8E3H - chains 7 and c of the 7 polymer chains in the assembly; structure by electron microscopy, 6.50 A resolution (low resolution: residue-level contacts below are approximate; hydrogen-bond / salt-bridge calls are withheld).

[Chain 7]
Molecule: RNA with 18 nt long spacer
Sequence (35 nucleotides; numbered 1 to 35; the number before each row is that of its first residue):
     1 AUGUUUUUUU UUUUUUUUUU UGAUUUGGUG AGAGG
Disordered / not traced: 10-35

[Chain c]
Molecule: Transcription termination factor Rho
Source organism: Escherichia coli
Notes: EC 3.6.4.-
UniProtKB: A0A0A0GPI6 (A0A0A0GPI6_ECOLX); residues 1-419 here correspond to UniProt positions 25-443 (UniProt number = residue number + 24)
Amino-acid sequence (419 residues; numbered 1 to 419; the number before each row is that of its first residue):
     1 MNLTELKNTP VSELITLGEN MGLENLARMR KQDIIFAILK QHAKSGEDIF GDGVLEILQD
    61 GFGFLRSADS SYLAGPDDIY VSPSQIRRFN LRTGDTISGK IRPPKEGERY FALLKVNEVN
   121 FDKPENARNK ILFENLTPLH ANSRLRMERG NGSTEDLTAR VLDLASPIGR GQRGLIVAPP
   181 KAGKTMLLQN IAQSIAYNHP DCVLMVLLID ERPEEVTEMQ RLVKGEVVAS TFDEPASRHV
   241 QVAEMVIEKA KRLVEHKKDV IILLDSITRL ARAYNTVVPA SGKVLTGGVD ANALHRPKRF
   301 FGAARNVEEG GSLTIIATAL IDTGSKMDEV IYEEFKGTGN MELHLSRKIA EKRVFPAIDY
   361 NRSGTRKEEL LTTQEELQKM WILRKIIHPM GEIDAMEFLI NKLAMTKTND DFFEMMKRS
Disordered / not traced: 418-419
Ion coordination: beryllium trifluoride ion: Lys184 (together with ADP)
Ligand contacts:
  - ADP / beryllium trifluoride, molecule 1: Thr158, Pro179, Pro180, Lys181, Ala182, Gly183, Lys184, Thr185, Met186, Asp265, Leu320, Phe355
  - ADP / beryllium trifluoride, molecule 2: Gly337, Thr365, Arg366, Lys367

[Chain 7 / chain c interface]
Residue-residue contacts (14; chain 7 residue first):
  U2(7) with Gly282(c)
  G3(7) with Lys283(c); Val284(c); Leu285(c); Thr286(c)
  U4(7) with Val284(c); Leu285(c); Thr286(c); Gly287(c); Gly288(c)
  U5(7) with Thr286(c); Gly287(c); Lys326(c)
  U6(7) with Lys326(c)

[Overview]
5 residues of chain 7 and 8 residues of chain c are in contact. Chain c binds ADP / beryllium trifluoride.
Here chain 7 is RNA with 18 nt long spacer and chain c is Transcription termination factor Rho (Escherichia
coli). Entry 8E3H (Escherichia coli Rho-dependent transcription pre-termination complex containing 18 nt long
RNA spacer, Mg-ADP-BeF3, and NusG; Rho ...) was determined by electron microscopy, deposited together with
8E3F, 8E5K, 8E5L, 8E5O, 8E5P, 8E6W and 3 further entries.
